Entry 9G3A (X-ray diffraction, 1.90 A resolution); this record covers chain C.

Chain C:
Molecule: Metp artificial protein
Amino-acid sequence (30 residues; row label = number of the first residue in the row; numbering starts at 0):
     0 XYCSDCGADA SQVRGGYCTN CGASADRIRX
Modified / non-standard residues: ACE (acetyl group) at position 0, NH2 (amino group) at position 29; Ala-9, Ala-24 (alpha-aminoisobutyric acid; AIB)
Ion coordination: Cd2+: Cys-2, Cys-5, Cys-17, Cys-20

Overview:
Cys-2, Cys-5, Cys-17 and Cys-20 coordinate Cd2+.
Chain C is Metp artificial protein; the structure, Crystal Structure of the artificial protein METP in complex
with cadmium ion at different temperature, 160 ..., was determined by X-ray diffraction together with 9G39,
9G3B, 9G3C and 9G3U from the same study.
